Entry 8Q2E (X-ray diffraction, 1.68 A resolution); this record covers chains A and C of the 3 polymer chains in the assembly.

== Chain A ==
Name: Urease subunit gamma
Organism: Sporosarcina pasteurii
Notes: EC 3.5.1.5
UniProt: P41022 (URE3_SPOPA); residue numbers follow UniProt; this construct covers 1-100
Chain sequence (100 residues; each row starts with the number of its first residue):
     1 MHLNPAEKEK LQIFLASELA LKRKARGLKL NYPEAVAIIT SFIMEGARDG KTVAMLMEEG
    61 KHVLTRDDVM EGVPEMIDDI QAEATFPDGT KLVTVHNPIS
Differences from the reference sequence: variant A20 (Leu in P41022), K22 (Arg in P41022)
Modified residues: M1 (N-carboxymethionine; CXM)

== Chain C ==
Name: Urease subunit alpha
Organism: Sporosarcina pasteurii
Notes: EC 3.5.1.5
UniProt: P41020 (URE1_SPOPA); residue numbers follow UniProt; this construct covers 1-34, 36-570
Chain sequence (570 residues; each row starts with the number of its first residue):
     1 MKINRQQYAE SYGPTVGDQV RLADTDLWIE VEKDYTTYGD EANFGGGKVL REGMGENGTY
    61 TRTENVLDLL LTNALILDYT GIYKADIGVK DGYIVGIGKG GNPDIMDGVT PNMIVGTATE
   121 VIAAEGKIVT AGGIDTHVHF INPDQVDVAL ANGITTLFGG GTGPAEGSKA TTVTPGPWNI
   181 EKMLKSTEGL PINVGILGKG HGSSIAPIME QIDAGAAGLK IHEDWGATPA SIDRSLTVAD
   241 EADVQVAIHS DTLNEAGFLE DTLRAINGRV IHSFHVEGAG GGHAPDIMAM AGHPNVLPSS
   301 TNPTRPFTVN TIDEHLDMLM VCHHLKQNIP EDVAFADSRI RPETIAAEDI LHDLGIISMM
   361 STDALAMGRA GEMVLRTWQT ADKMKKQRGP LAEEKNGSDN FRAKRYVSKY TINPAIAQGI
   421 AHEVGSIEEG KFADLVLWEP KFFGVKADRV IKGGIIAYAQ IGDPSASIPT PQPVMGRRMY
   481 GTVGDLIHDT NITFMSKSSI QQGVPAKLGL KRRIGTVKNC RNIGKKDMKW NDVTTDIDIN
   541 PETYEVKVDG EVLTCEPVKE LPMAQRYFLF
Differences from the reference sequence: insertion (35)
Modified residues: K220 (lysine nz-carboxylic acid; KCX)
Covalent attachments: dimethylcarbamodithioic acid (IS9) linked to C322
Metal / ion sites: Ni2+ site 1: H137, H139, K220, D363 (together with hydroxide ion); Ni2+ site 2: K220, H249, H275 (together with hydroxide ion)
Ligand contacts:
  - dimethylcarbamodithioic acid (IS9): V321, I468, T470
  - hydroxide ion (OH): H137, H139, K220, H249, H275, G280, D363
UniProt features mapped onto this chain:
  - active site: H323 (Proton donor)
  - binding site (Ni(2+)): H137, H139, K220, H249, H275, D363
  - binding site (substrate): H139, A170, H222, H249, A366
  - modified residue: K220 (N6-carboxylysine)
What the authors report for this chain:
  - Ni2+ coordination: H137, H139, K220, H249, H275, D363
  - post-translational modification sites: K220
  - binding site for dimethylcarbamodithioic acid: C322
  - catalytic residues: C322 (citing earlier work)

== Interface between chain A and chain C ==
Pairs across the interface - 36 pairs, chain A then chain C:
  A6(A) - S465(C)
  E9(A) - P464(C)
  E9(A) - P473(C)
  E9(A) - R477(C)  salt bridge
  K10(A) - D463(C)  salt bridge
  Q12(A) - M475(C)
  I13(A) - Q472(C)
  I13(A) - P473(C)
  L19(A) - F570(C)  hydrophobic
  R23(A) - L569(C)  hydrogen bond (side chain-backbone)
  R23(A) - F570(C)
  N31(A) - Q565(C)  hydrogen bond (side chain-backbone)
  N31(A) - R566(C)
  N31(A) - F568(C)  hydrogen bond (side chain-backbone)
  Y32(A) - F442(C)  hydrophobic
  Y32(A) - R566(C)  hydrogen bond (backbone-backbone)
  P33(A) - R566(C)
  P33(A) - Y567(C)
  P33(A) - L569(C)
  E34(A) - L569(C)
  V36(A) - Q472(C)
  T40(A) - Q472(C)
  M70(A) - Q565(C)
  M70(A) - R566(C)
  E71(A) - R566(C)  hydrogen bond (backbone-side chain)
  M76(A) - K441(C)  hydrogen bond (backbone-side chain)
  M76(A) - R566(C)
  M76(A) - Y567(C)  hydrophobic
  Q81(A) - I468(C)
  Q81(A) - T470(C)  hydrogen bond
  Q81(A) - P471(C)
  Q81(A) - Q472(C)  hydrogen bond (backbone-backbone)
  E83(A) - A466(C)
  E83(A) - S467(C)  hydrogen bond
  L92(A) - I468(C)  hydrophobic
  L92(A) - P471(C)  hydrophobic
Other interface residues (no listed pair), chain A (24 interface residues in all): A16, M44, V73, D78, A82

== Overview ==
The interface between chain A and chain C involves 24 residues on one side and 20 on the other; the contacts
include 9 hydrogen bonds and 2 salt bridges. Polar pairs include E9(A)-R477(C), K10(A)-D463(C) and
R23(A)-L569(C). Bound to chain A: dimethylcarbamodithioic acid. The paper reports the catalytic residue
C322(C); a binding site for dimethylcarbamodithioic acid at C322(C).
Chain A is Urease subunit gamma and chain C is Urease subunit alpha, both from Sporosarcina pasteurii; the
structure, The 1.68-A X-ray crystal structure of Sporosarcina pasteurii urease inhibited by thiram and bound
to dimethylditiocarbamate, was determined by X-ray diffraction.
